8GJ3 - chains A and B of the 8 polymer chains in the assembly; structure by electron microscopy, 2.80 A resolution.

# Chain A
Molecule: DNA polymerase III subunit delta
From: Escherichia coli K-12
Notes: EC 2.7.7.7
Reference sequence: P28630 (HOLA_ECOLI); residue numbers follow UniProt; this construct covers 1-343
Chain sequence (343 residues; numbered 1 to 343; the number before each row is that of its first residue):
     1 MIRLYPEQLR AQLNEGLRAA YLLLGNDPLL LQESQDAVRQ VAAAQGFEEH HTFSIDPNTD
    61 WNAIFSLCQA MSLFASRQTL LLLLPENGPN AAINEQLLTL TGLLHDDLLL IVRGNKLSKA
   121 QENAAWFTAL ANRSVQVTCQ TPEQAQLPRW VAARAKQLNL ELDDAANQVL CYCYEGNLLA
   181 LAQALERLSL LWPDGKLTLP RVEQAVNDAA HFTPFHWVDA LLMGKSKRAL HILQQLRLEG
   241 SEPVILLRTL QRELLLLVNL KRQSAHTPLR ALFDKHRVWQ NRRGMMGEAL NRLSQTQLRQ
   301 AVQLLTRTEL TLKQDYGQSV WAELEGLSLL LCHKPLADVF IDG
From the paper describing this entry:
  - binding site for Template: Trp279
  - binding site for Primer: Tyr316

# Chain B
Molecule: DNA polymerase III subunit tau
From: Escherichia coli K-12
Notes: EC 2.7.7.7
Reference sequence: P06710 (DPO3X_ECOLI); residues 1-643 here = UniProt positions 1-643
Chain sequence (643 residues; numbered 1 to 643; the number before each row is that of its first residue):
     1 MSYQVLARKW RPQTFADVVG QEHVLTALAN GLSLGRIHHA YLFSGTRGVG KTSIARLLAK
    61 GLNCETGITA TPCGVCDNCR EIEQGRFVDL IEIDAASRTK VEDTRDLLDN VQYAPARGRF
   121 KVYLIDEVHM LSRHSFNALL KTLEEPPEHV KFLLATTDPQ KLPVTILSRC LQFHLKALDV
   181 EQIRHQLEHI LNEEHIAHEP RALQLLARAA EGSLRDALSL TDQAIASGDG QVSTQAVSAM
   241 LGTLDDDQAL SLVEAMVEAN GERVMALINE AAARGIEWEA LLVEMLGLLH RIAMVQLSPA
   301 ALGNDMAAIE LRMRELARTI PPTDIQLYYQ TLLIGRKELP YAPDRRMGVE MTLLRALAFH
   361 PRMPLPEPEV PRQSFAPVAP TAVMTPTQVP PQPQSAPQQA PTVPLPETTS QVLAARQQLQ
   421 RVQGATKAKK SEPAAATRAR PVNNAALERL ASVTDRVQAR PVPSALEKAP AKKEAYRWKA
   481 TTPVMQQKEV VATPKALKKA LEHEKTPELA AKLAAEAIER DPWAAQVSQL SLPKLVEQVA
   541 LNAWKEESDN AVCLHLRSSQ RHLNNRGAQQ KLAEALSMLK GSTVELTIVE DDNPAVRTPL
   601 EWRQAIYEEK LAQARESIIA DNNIQTLRRF FDAELDEESI RPI
Not modelled in the structure: 1, 366-643
Swiss-Prot annotation at these positions:
  - binding site (ATP): Gly45 to Thr52
  - binding site (Zn(2+)): Cys64, Cys73, Cys76, Cys79
  - mutagenesis: Gly118 (G118D: In dnaX2016(Ts); present in both isoforms, unable to grow at 42 degrees Celsius), Glu601 (E601K: In dnaX36(Ts); present only in isoform tau, unable to grow at 42 degrees Celsius)
Metal / ion sites: Mg2+: Thr52 (together with ADP); Zn2+: Cys64, Cys73, Cys76, Cys79
Residues lining bound ligands:
  - ADP (adenosine-5'-diphosphate): Ala7, Trp10, Arg11, Pro12, Asp17, Val18, Val19, Gln21, Thr46, Arg47, Gly48, Val49, Gly50, Lys51, Thr52, Ser53, Leu214, Arg215, Leu218
  - tetrafluoroaluminate (ALF): Thr46, Arg47, Gly48, Lys51, Thr52, Glu127, Thr157, Arg215

# Chain A / chain B interface
Contacting residue pairs - 33 pairs, chain A then chain B:
  Gln32(A) with Ser168(B); Arg169(B), hydrogen bond
  Leu179(A) with Ser168(B)
  Gln183(A) with Leu167(B); Cys170(B), hydrogen bond (side chain-backbone); Leu171(B); Gln172(B), hydrogen bond (side chain-backbone)
  Glu186(A) with His38(B), salt bridge
  Arg187(A) with Leu171(B); Gln172(B); Phe173(B)
  Leu190(A) with Asn30(B), hydrogen bond (backbone-side chain); Gly31(B); Arg36(B)
  Leu191(A) with His23(B); Thr26(B); Ala27(B); Asn30(B)
  Pro193(A) with Asn30(B)
  Asn207(A) with His174(B)
  Gln234(A) with Gly303(B)
  Ala322(A) with His290(B)
  Gly326(A) with Met294(B)
  Leu329(A) with Met294(B), hydrophobic
  Lys334(A) with Ser298(B)
  Pro335(A) with Leu297(B)
  Ala337(A) with Gln326(B)
  Val339(A) with Tyr329(B), hydrophobic
  Phe340(A) with His290(B); Ala293(B), hydrophobic; Gln326(B); Tyr329(B), hydrophobic
  Gly343(A) with Leu333(B)
Also at the interface, not in a pair above, chain A (27 interface residues in all): Pro28, Arg39, Ala180, Ala205, Leu230, Arg237, Glu325, Leu336
Also at the interface, not in a pair above, chain B (30 interface residues in all): Glu144, Val164, Arg291, Ala300, Ala301, Leu302

# In short
Chain A and chain B form an interface of 27 and 30 residues respectively, with 4 hydrogen bonds and 1 salt
bridge. Polar pairs include Glu186(A)-His38(B), Gln32(A)-Arg169(B) and Gln183(A)-Cys170(B). Ligands of chain
B: ADP and tetrafluoroaluminate. The paper reports a binding site for Template at Trp279(A); a binding site
for Primer at Tyr316(A).
Chain A is DNA polymerase III subunit delta and chain B is DNA polymerase III subunit tau, both from
Escherichia coli K-12; the structure, E. coli clamp loader on primed template DNA, was determined by electron
microscopy, deposited together with 8GIY, 8GIZ, 8GJ0, 8GJ1 and 8GJ2.
